Entry 9H1G (electron microscopy, 3.07 A resolution); this record covers chains B and C of the 5 polymer chains in the assembly.

== Chain B (and C) ==
Protein: Phosphoprotein
Source organism: Borna disease virus 1
Notes: chain C of this document is another copy of the same molecule, construct and numbering; everything in this record applies to it too
UniProtKB: P0C799 (PHOSP_BDVV); numbering as in UniProt (aligned over 1-201)
Amino-acid sequence (217 residues; row label = number of the first residue in the row; numbers below 1 keep their minus sign (Met-15 is residue -15)):
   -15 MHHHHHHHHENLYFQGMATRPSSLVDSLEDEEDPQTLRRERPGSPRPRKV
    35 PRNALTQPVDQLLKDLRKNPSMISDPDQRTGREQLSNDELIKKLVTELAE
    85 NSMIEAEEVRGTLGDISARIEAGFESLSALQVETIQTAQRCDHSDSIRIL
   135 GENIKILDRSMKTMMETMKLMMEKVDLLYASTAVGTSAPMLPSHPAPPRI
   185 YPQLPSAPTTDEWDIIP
Disordered / not traced: -15 to 117, 183-201 (chain C: -15 to 117, 167-201)
Differences from the reference sequence: initiating methionine (-15); expression tag (-14 to 0)
Curated features (UniProtKB/Swiss-Prot):
  - motif: Pro29 to Arg36 (Nuclear localization signal 1), Pro181 to Thr193 (Nuclear localization signal 2)

== Chain B / chain C interface ==
Residue-residue contacts (24):
  His127(B) with Ser128(C)
  Leu134(B) with Leu134(C), hydrophobic; Gly135(C); Ile138(C), hydrophobic
  Asn137(B) with Ile138(C); Asp142(C)
  Leu141(B) with Leu141(C), hydrophobic; Asp142(C); Met145(C), hydrophobic
  Ser144(B) with Lys146(C), hydrogen bond
  Thr147(B) with Met149(C)
  Met148(B) with Met145(C), hydrophobic; Met148(C), hydrophobic; Met149(C), hydrophobic; Met152(C), hydrophobic
  Thr151(B) with Met152(C); Met156(C)
  Leu154(B) with Met156(C), hydrophobic
  Met155(B) with Met152(C), hydrophobic; Met155(C), hydrophobic; Met156(C)
  Lys158(B) with Val159(C); Asp160(C), salt bridge; Tyr163(C)
Interface residues without a listed pair, chain B (15 interface residues in all): Ile140, Met145, Met152, Leu161
Interface residues without a listed pair, chain C (17 interface residues in all): Ile131

== In short ==
15 residues of chain B and 17 residues of chain C are in contact, with 1 hydrogen bond and 1 salt bridge.
Polar pairs include Lys158(B)-Asp160(C) and Ser144(B)-Lys146(C).
Both chains are Phosphoprotein (Borna disease virus 1). Entry 9H1G (Structure of the borna disease virus 1
replication complex) was determined by electron microscopy.
